Entry 2FUG (X-ray diffraction, 3.30 A resolution); this record covers chains 1 and 3 of the 8 polymer chains in the assembly.

[Chain 1]
Molecule: NADH-quinone oxidoreductase chain 1
Source organism: Thermus thermophilus
Notes: EC 1.6.99.5; fragment: Hydrophilic domain
Reference sequence: Q56222 (NQO1_THET8); numbering as in UniProt (aligned over 1-438)
Chain sequence (438 residues; each row starts with the number of its first residue):
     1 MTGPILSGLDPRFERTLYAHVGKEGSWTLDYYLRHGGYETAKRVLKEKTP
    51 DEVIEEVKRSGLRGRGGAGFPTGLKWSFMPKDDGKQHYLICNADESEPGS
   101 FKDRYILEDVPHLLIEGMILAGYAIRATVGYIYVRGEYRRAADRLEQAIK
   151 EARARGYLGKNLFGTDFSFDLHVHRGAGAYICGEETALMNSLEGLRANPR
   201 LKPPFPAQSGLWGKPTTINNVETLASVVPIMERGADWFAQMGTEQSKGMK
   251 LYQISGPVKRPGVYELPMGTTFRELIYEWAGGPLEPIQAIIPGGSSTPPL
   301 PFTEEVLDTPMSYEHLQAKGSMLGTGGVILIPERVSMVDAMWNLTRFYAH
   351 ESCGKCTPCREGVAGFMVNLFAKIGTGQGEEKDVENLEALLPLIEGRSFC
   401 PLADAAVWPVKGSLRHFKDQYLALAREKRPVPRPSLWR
Not modelled in the structure: 1-6
Metal / ion sites: 4Fe-4S cluster Fe: Cys353, Cys356, Cys359, Cys400
Residues lining bound ligands:
  - FMN (flavin mononucleotide): Gly64, Arg65, Gly66, Thr72, Lys75, Asn92, Asp94, Glu95, Ser96, Glu97, Asp103, Tyr180, Ile181, Gly183, Glu184, Glu185, Ile218, Asn219, Asn220, Thr223, Pro401, Leu402
  - 4Fe-4S cluster (SF4): Ile181, Pro199, Ser352, Cys353, Gly354, Lys355, Cys356, Cys359, Ser398, Phe399, Cys400, Leu402, Ala403
Reported in the primary citation:
  - binding site for flavin mononucleotide: Gly66 to Gly69, Glu97, Tyr180, Glu184, Glu185 (proposed by the authors, not directly observed)
  - 4Fe-4S cluster coordination: Cys356, Cys359, Cys400

[Chain 3]
Molecule: NADH-quinone oxidoreductase chain 3
Source organism: Thermus thermophilus
Notes: EC 1.6.99.5
Reference sequence: Q56223 (NQO3_THET8); residues 1-783 here = UniProt positions 1-783
Chain sequence (783 residues; numbered 1 to 783; the number before each row is that of its first residue):
     1 MVRVKVNDRIVEVPPGTSVMDAVFHAGYDVPLFCSEKHLSPIGACRMCLV
    51 RIGLPKKGPDGKPLLNEKGEPEIQWQPKLAASCVTAVADGMVVDTLSDVV
   101 REAQAGMVEFTLLNHPLDCPTCDKGGACELQDRTVEYGLYEKYYQKGPLE
   151 LPVYTRFEFTRRHVDKHHPLSPFVILDRERCIHCKRCVRYFEEVPGDEVL
   201 DFIERGVHTFIGTMDFGLPSGFSGNITDICPVGALLDLTARFRARNWEME
   251 ETPTTCALCPVGCGITADTRSGELLRIRAREVPEVNEIWICDAGRFGHEW
   301 ADQNRLKTPLVRKEGRLVEATWEEAFLALKEGLKEARGEEVGLYLAHDAT
   351 LEEGLLASELAKALKTPHLDFQGRTAAPASLFPPASLEDLLQADFALVLG
   401 DPTEEAPILHLRLSEFVRDLKPPHRYNHGTPFADLQIKERMPRRTDKMAL
   451 FAPYRAPLMKWAAIHEVHRPGEEREILLALLGDKEGSEMVAKAKEAWEKA
   501 KNPVLILGAGVLQDTVAAERARLLAERKGAKVLAMTPAANARGLEAMGVL
   551 PGAKGASWDEPGALYAYYGFVPPEEALKGKRFVVMHLSHLHPLAERYAHV
   601 VLPAPTFYEKRGHLVNLEGRVLPLSPAPIENGEAEGALQVLALLAEALGV
   651 RPPFRLHLEAQKALKARKVPEAMGRLSFRLKELRPKERKGAFYLRPTMWK
   701 AHQAVGKAQEAARAELWAHPETARAEALPEGAQVAVETPFGRVEARVVHR
   751 EDVPKGHLYLSALGPAAGLRVEGRVLVPAGGEA
Not modelled in the structure: 55-72, 143-150, 528-529, 715-716, 768-783
Metal / ion sites: 2Fe-2S cluster Fe: Cys34, Cys45, Cys48, Cys83; 4Fe-4S cluster Fe site 1: His115, Cys119, Cys122, Cys128; 4Fe-4S cluster Fe site 2: Cys181, Cys184, Cys187, Cys230; 4Fe-4S cluster Fe site 3: Cys256, Cys259, Cys263, Cys291
Residues lining bound ligands:
  - 2Fe-2S cluster (FES): Pro31, Phe33, Cys34, Ser35, Ile42, Gly43, Ala44, Cys45, Arg46, Met47, Cys48, Cys83
  - 4Fe-4S cluster (SF4), molecule 1: His115, Asp118, Cys119, Cys122, Lys124, Gly125, Cys128, Leu130, Gln131, Arg178, Val232, Gly233
  - 4Fe-4S cluster (SF4), molecule 2: Cys181, Ile182, Cys184, Lys185, Arg186, Cys187, Phe202, Ile211, Cys230, Pro231, Val232, Ala234, Leu235
  - 4Fe-4S cluster (SF4), molecule 3: Cys256, Leu258, Cys259, Val261, Gly262, Cys263, Ile290, Cys291, Gly294, Pro407, Ile408
Swiss-Prot annotation at these positions:
  - binding site ([2Fe-2S] cluster): Cys34, Cys45, Cys48, Cys83
  - binding site ([4Fe-4S] cluster): His115, Cys119, Cys122, Cys128, Cys181, Cys184, Cys187, Cys230, Cys256, Cys259, Cys263, Cys291
  - mutagenesis: Cys256 (C256A: Decreases amount and stability of iron-sulfur center 4), Cys259 (C259A: Decreases amount and stability of iron-sulfur center 4), Cys263 (C263A: Decreases amount and stability of iron-sulfur center 4), Cys291 (C291A: Decreases amount and stability of iron-sulfur center 4)
Reported in the primary citation:
  - 2Fe-2S cluster coordination: Cys34
  - 4Fe-4S cluster coordination: His115, Cys119, Cys122, Cys128, Cys181

[Chain 1 / chain 3 interface]
Residue-residue contacts - 52 pairs, chain 1 then chain 3:
  Gly178(1) - Arg205(3)  hydrogen bond (backbone-side chain)
  Leu195(1) - Arg440(3)
  Arg196(1) - Asp201(3)
  Arg196(1) - Phe202(3)  hydrogen bond (side chain-backbone)
  Arg196(1) - Ile203(3)
  Arg196(1) - Glu204(3)  hydrogen bond (side chain-backbone)
  Asn198(1) - Lys185(3)
  Leu201(1) - Val84(3)  hydrophobic
  Pro203(1) - Val84(3)
  His350(1) - Arg205(3)  hydrogen bond (backbone-side chain)
  Glu351(1) - Arg205(3)  salt bridge
  Ser352(1) - Arg205(3)
  Ser352(1) - Gly206(3)
  Cys353(1) - Arg205(3)
  Cys353(1) - Gly206(3)  hydrogen bond (backbone-backbone)
  Cys353(1) - Thr209(3)
  Lys355(1) - Ala44(3)
  Lys355(1) - Cys45(3)  hydrogen bond (backbone-backbone)
  Lys355(1) - Glu439(3)  salt bridge
  Thr357(1) - Cys45(3)  hydrogen bond (side chain-backbone)
  Thr357(1) - Arg46(3)
  Thr357(1) - Thr111(3)
  Pro358(1) - Arg46(3)
  Pro358(1) - Met107(3)
  Arg360(1) - His183(3)  hydrogen bond
  Arg360(1) - Gly206(3)
  Arg360(1) - Val207(3)
  Glu361(1) - Phe110(3)
  Glu361(1) - Leu113(3)
  Glu361(1) - Asn114(3)  hydrogen bond
  Glu361(1) - Arg162(3)  salt bridge
  Glu361(1) - His183(3)
  Gly362(1) - Phe110(3)
  Ala364(1) - Val207(3)  hydrophobic
  Gly365(1) - Val207(3)
  Phe366(1) - Leu113(3)  hydrophobic
  Phe366(1) - Phe157(3)  hydrophobic
  Asn369(1) - Phe159(3)
  Lys373(1) - Glu158(3)  salt bridge
  Lys373(1) - Phe159(3)
  Asn386(1) - Arg156(3)  hydrogen bond
  Leu390(1) - Phe110(3)  hydrophobic
  Leu393(1) - Glu102(3)
  Leu393(1) - Phe110(3)  hydrophobic
  Ile394(1) - Phe110(3)  hydrophobic
  Arg397(1) - Arg46(3)
  Arg397(1) - Leu49(3)
  Arg397(1) - Lys78(3)
  Arg397(1) - Leu79(3)
  Ser398(1) - Arg46(3)  hydrogen bond (backbone-side chain)
  Phe399(1) - Gly43(3)
  Phe399(1) - Arg46(3)
Also at the interface, not in a pair above, chain 1 (33 interface residues in all): Ala179, Gly354, Leu370, Asp383, Ala389
Also at the interface, not in a pair above, chain 3 (33 interface residues in all): Pro41, Gly106

[Summary]
The chain 1/chain 3 interface involves 33 residues from each chain, with 11 hydrogen bonds and 4 salt bridges.
Among the polar pairs are Glu351(1)-Arg205(3), Lys355(1)-Glu439(3) and Glu361(1)-Arg162(3). From the paper: a
binding site for flavin mononucleotide at Gly66(1), Glu97(1) and Tyr180(1) among others; 4Fe-4S cluster
coordination by Cys356(1), Cys359(1) and His115(3) among others.
Chain 1 is NADH-quinone oxidoreductase chain 1 and chain 3 is NADH-quinone oxidoreductase chain 3, both from
Thermus thermophilus; the structure, Crystal structure of the hydrophilic domain of respiratory complex I from
Thermus thermophilus, was determined by X-ray diffraction.
